PDB entry 7U50 | electron microscopy, 3.40 A resolution | chains B and J of the 11 polymer chains in the assembly

# Chain B
Molecule: Histone H4
Organism: Homo sapiens
UniProtKB: P62805 (H4_HUMAN); residues 1-102 here correspond to UniProt positions 2-103 (UniProt number = residue number + 1)
Chain sequence (102 residues; row label = number of the first residue in the row):
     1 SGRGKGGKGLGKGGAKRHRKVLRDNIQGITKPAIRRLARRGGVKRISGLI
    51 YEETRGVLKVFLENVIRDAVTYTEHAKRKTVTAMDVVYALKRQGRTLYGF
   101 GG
Unresolved in the structure: 1-23, 102
Curated features (UniProtKB/Swiss-Prot):
  - DNA-binding region: Lys16 to Lys20
  - modified residue: Ser1 (N-acetylserine), Arg3 (Asymmetric dimethylarginine), Lys5 (N6-(2-hydroxyisobutyryl)lysine), Lys8 (N6-(2-hydroxyisobutyryl)lysine), Lys12 (N6-(2-hydroxyisobutyryl)lysine), Lys16 (N6-(2-hydroxyisobutyryl)lysine), Lys20 (N6,N6,N6-trimethyllysine), Lys31 (N6-(2-hydroxyisobutyryl)lysine), Lys44 (N6-(2-hydroxyisobutyryl)lysine), Ser47 (Phosphoserine), Tyr51 (Phosphotyrosine), Lys59 (N6-(2-hydroxyisobutyryl)lysine), Lys77 (N6-(2-hydroxyisobutyryl)lysine), Lys79 (N6-(2-hydroxyisobutyryl)lysine), Thr80 (Phosphothreonine), Tyr88 (Phosphotyrosine), Lys91 (N6-(2-hydroxyisobutyryl)lysine)
  - cross-link (Glycyl lysine isopeptide (Lys-Gly)): Lys12 (interchain with G-Cter in SUMO2), Lys20 (interchain with G-Cter in SUMO2), Lys31 (interchain with G-Cter in SUMO2), Lys59 (interchain with G-Cter in SUMO2), Lys79 (interchain with G-Cter in SUMO2), Lys91 (interchain with G-Cter in SUMO2)

# Chain J
Molecule: 147-nt DNA strand
Sequence (147 nucleotides; numbered 1 to 147; the number before each row is that of its first residue):
     1 ATCGGATGTATATATCTGACACGTGCCTGGAGACTAGGGAGTAATCCCCT
    51 TGGCGGTTAAAACGCGGGGGACAGCGCGTACGTGCGTTTAAGCGGTGCTA
   101 GAGCTGTCTACGACCAATTGAGCGGCCTCGGCACCGGGATTCTCGAT
Unresolved in the structure: 1, 146-147

# Chain B / chain J interface
Residue-residue contacts (12):
  Arg35(B) with DG82(J), salt bridge to the phosphate
  Arg45(B) with DC81(J), hydrogen bond to the sugar; DG82(J), phosphate contact
  Ile46(B) with DC81(J), sugar contact; DG82(J), hydrogen bond to the phosphate
  Ser47(B) with DC81(J), hydrogen bond to the phosphate
  Gly48(B) with DC81(J), hydrogen bond to the phosphate
  Arg78(B) with DA102(J), phosphate contact; DG103(J), phosphate contact
  Lys79(B) with DG101(J), phosphate contact; DA102(J), phosphate contact
  Thr80(B) with DA102(J), hydrogen bond to the phosphate
Also at the interface, not in a pair above, chain B (11 interface residues in all): Arg39, Lys44, Tyr51

# Summary
The interface between chain B and chain J involves 11 residues on one side and 5 on the other, with 5 hydrogen
bonds and 1 salt bridge. Polar contacts include Arg45(B)-DC81(J), Ile46(B)-DG82(J) and Ser47(B)-DC81(J). From
UniProt: a DNA-binding region on chain B.
Chain B is Histone H4 (Homo sapiens) and chain J is a 147-nt DNA strand; the structure, APE1 bound to a
nucleosome core particle with AP-site at SHL-6, was determined by electron microscopy (same publication as
7U51, 7U52 and 7U53).
